4YM6 - chains E and J of the 10 polymer chains in the assembly; structure by X-ray diffraction, 3.51 A resolution.

== Chain E ==
Molecule: Histone H3.1
Organism: Homo sapiens
UniProt: P68431 (H31_HUMAN); residues 0-135 here correspond to UniProt positions 1-136 (UniProt number = residue number + 1)
Chain sequence (139 residues; numbered -3 to 135; the number before each row is that of its first residue; numbers below 1 keep their minus sign (Gly-3 is residue -3)):
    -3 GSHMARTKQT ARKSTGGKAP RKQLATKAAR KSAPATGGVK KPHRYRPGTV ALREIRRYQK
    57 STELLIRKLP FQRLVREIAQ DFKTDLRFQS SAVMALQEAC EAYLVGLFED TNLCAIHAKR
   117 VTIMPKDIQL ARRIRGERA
Not modelled in the structure: -3 to 36
Differences from the reference sequence: expression tag (-3 to -1)
UniProt features mapped onto this chain:
  - modified residue: Arg2 (Asymmetric dimethylarginine), Thr3 (Phosphothreonine), Lys4 (Allysine), Gln5 (5-glutamyl dopamine), Thr6 (Phosphothreonine), Arg8 (Citrulline), Lys9 (N6,N6,N6-trimethyllysine), Ser10 (ADP-ribosylserine), Thr11 (Phosphothreonine), Lys14 (N6-(2-hydroxyisobutyryl)lysine), Arg17 (Asymmetric dimethylarginine), Lys18 (N6-(2-hydroxyisobutyryl)lysine), Lys23 (N6-(2-hydroxyisobutyryl)lysine), Arg26 (Citrulline), Lys27 (N6,N6,N6-trimethyllysine), Ser28 (ADP-ribosylserine), Lys36 (N6,N6,N6-trimethyllysine), Lys37 (N6-methyllysine), Tyr41 (Phosphotyrosine), Lys56 (N6,N6,N6-trimethyllysine) and 8 more in UniProt
  - lipidation: Lys18 (N6-decanoyllysine)

== Chain J ==
Molecule: 145-nt DNA strand
Sequence (145 nucleotides; numbered 146 to 290; the number before each row is that of its first residue):
   146 ATCAATATCC ACCTGCAGAT TCTACCAAAA GTGTATTTGG AAACTGCTCC ATCAAAAGGC
   206 ATGTTCAGCT GAATTCAGCT GAACATGCCT TTTGATGGAG CAGTTTCCAA ATACACXTTG
   266 GTAGAATCTG CAGGTGGATA TTGAT
Modified residues: T64 ((6-4)photoproduct) at position 262

== Interface between chain E and chain J ==
Residue-residue contacts (25):
  Lys37(E) - DA289(J)  hydrogen bond to the sugar
  His39(E) - DT287(J)  base contact
  His39(E) - DG288(J)  sugar contact
  Tyr41(E) - DT287(J)  phosphate contact
  Tyr41(E) - DG288(J)  phosphate contact
  Arg42(E) - DC214(J)  salt bridge to the phosphate
  Arg42(E) - DG288(J)  salt bridge to the phosphate
  Pro43(E) - DG213(J)  phosphate contact
  Pro43(E) - DC214(J)  sugar contact
  Thr45(E) - DG288(J)  hydrogen bond to the phosphate
  Arg63(E) - DA206(J)  sugar contact
  Arg72(E) - DA196(J)  salt bridge to the phosphate
  Arg83(E) - DC195(J)  hydrogen bond to the sugar
  Arg83(E) - DA196(J)  sugar contact
  Phe84(E) - DC195(J)  phosphate contact
  Phe84(E) - DA196(J)  hydrogen bond to the phosphate
  Gln85(E) - DC195(J)  phosphate contact
  Ser86(E) - DC195(J)  phosphate contact
  Arg116(E) - DG216(J)  phosphate contact
  Arg116(E) - DA217(J)  phosphate contact
  Val117(E) - DG216(J)  hydrogen bond to the phosphate
  Thr118(E) - DT215(J)  hydrogen bond to the phosphate
  Thr118(E) - DG216(J)  hydrogen bond to the phosphate
  Met120(E) - DG216(J)  phosphate contact
  Met120(E) - DA217(J)  phosphate contact
Also at the interface, not in a pair above, chain E (18 interface residues in all): Arg40, Leu82
Also at the interface, not in a pair above, chain J (12 interface residues in all): DC211

== Overview ==
18 residues of chain E and 12 residues of chain J are in contact; the contacts include 7 hydrogen bonds and 3
salt bridges. Among the polar pairs are Lys37(E)-DA289(J), Arg83(E)-DC195(J) and Thr45(E)-DG288(J).
Chain E is Histone H3.1 (Homo sapiens) and chain J is a 145-nt DNA strand; the structure, Crystal structure of
the human nucleosome containing 6-4PP (outside), was determined by X-ray diffraction (same publication as
4YM5).
